Entry 4FCY (X-ray diffraction, 3.71 A resolution); this record covers chains A and D of the 5 polymer chains in the assembly.

== Chain A ==
Protein: Transposase
From: Enterobacteria phage Mu
UniProtKB: P07636 (TRA_BPMU); residue numbers follow UniProt; this construct covers 77-605
Sequence (529 residues; numbered 77 to 605; the number before each row is that of its first residue):
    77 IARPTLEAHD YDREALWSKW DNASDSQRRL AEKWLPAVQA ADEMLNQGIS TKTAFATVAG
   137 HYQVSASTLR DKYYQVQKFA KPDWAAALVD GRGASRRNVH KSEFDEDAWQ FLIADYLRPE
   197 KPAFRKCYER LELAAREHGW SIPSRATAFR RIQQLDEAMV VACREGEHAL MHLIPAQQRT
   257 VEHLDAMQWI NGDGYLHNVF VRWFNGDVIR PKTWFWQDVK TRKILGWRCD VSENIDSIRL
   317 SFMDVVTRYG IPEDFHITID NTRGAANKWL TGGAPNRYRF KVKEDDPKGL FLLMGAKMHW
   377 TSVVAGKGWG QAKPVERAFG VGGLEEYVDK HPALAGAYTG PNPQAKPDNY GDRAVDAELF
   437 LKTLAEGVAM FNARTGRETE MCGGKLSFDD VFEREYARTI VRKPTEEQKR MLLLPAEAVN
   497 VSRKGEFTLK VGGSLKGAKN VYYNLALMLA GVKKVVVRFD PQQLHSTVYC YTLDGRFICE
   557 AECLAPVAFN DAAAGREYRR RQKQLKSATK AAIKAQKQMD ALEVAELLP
Disordered / not traced: 77-87, 166-177, 248-257, 339-346, 377-399, 561-571, 595-605
Sequence notes: engineered mutation Leu521 (Met in P07636), Leu525 (Asn in P07636)
Swiss-Prot annotation at these positions:
  - DNA-binding region: His176 to Glu196 (H-T-H motif)
  - region: Arg575 to Lys579 (Involved in flaps endonuclease activity)
  - motif: Asp269 to Glu392 (DDE)
  - binding site (Mg(2+)): Asp269, Asp336, Glu392
  - mutagenesis: Asp269 (D269N: Complete loss of both the DNA cleavage and joining activities without bloing tetramer assembly; D269V: Loss of DNA-protein assembly), Asp294 (D294N: Almost complete loss of both the DNA cleavage and joining activities without bloing tetramer assembly), Gly348 (G348D: Loss of DNA-protein assembly), Glu392 (E392A: Complete loss of both the DNA cleavage and joining activities without bloing tetramer assembly ...), Asp550 (D550N: Almost no effect on both the DNA cleavage and joining activities without bloing tetramer assembly), Glu556 (E556Q: Almost no effect on both the DNA cleavage and joining activities without bloing tetramer assembly), Glu558 (E558Q: Almost no effect on both the DNA cleavage and joining activities without bloing tetramer assembly), Asp567 (D567N: Almost no effect on both the DNA cleavage and joining activities without bloing tetramer assembly), Glu573 (E573Q: Almost no effect on both the DNA cleavage and joining activities without bloing tetramer assembly), Arg575 to Lys579 (No effect on DNA-binding and flaps endonuclease activity; Almost complete loss of flaps endonuclease activity, DNA-binding and transpososome assembly), Arg576 to Lys579 (Partial loss of flaps endonuclease activity resulting in delayed flaps removal. Complete loss of DNA-binding), Asp596 (D596N: Almost no effect on both the DNA cleavage and joining activities without bloing tetramer assembly), 2 further mutagenesis entries in UniProt
From the paper describing this entry:
  - conformationally variable residues (loop rearrangement): Leu410 to Ala430

== Chain D ==
Molecule: 49-nt DNA strand
Sequence (49 nucleotides; numbered 6 to 54; the number before each row is that of its first residue):
     6 GAAGCGGCGC ACGAAAAACG CGAAAGCGTT TCACGATAAA TGCGAAAAC

== Interface between chain A and chain D ==
Pairs across the interface (12):
  Ser141(A) - DG25(D)  phosphate contact
  Ser143(A) - DC26(D)  phosphate contact
  Thr144(A) - DG25(D)  hydrogen bond to the phosphate
  Ala199(A) - DC10(D)  phosphate contact
  Ala199(A) - DG11(D)  phosphate contact
  Phe200(A) - DG11(D)  hydrogen bond to the phosphate
  Arg201(A) - DC10(D)  sugar contact
  Arg201(A) - DG11(D)  hydrogen bond to the base
  Arg201(A) - DG12(D)  hydrogen bond to the base
  Lys202(A) - DG9(D)  phosphate contact
  Lys202(A) - DC10(D)  salt bridge to the phosphate
  Phe225(A) - DG12(D)  phosphate contact
Also at the interface, not in a pair above, chain A (9 interface residues in all): Val165
Also at the interface, not in a pair above, chain D (8 interface residues in all): DA23, DC24

== Summary ==
9 residues of chain A face 8 of chain D across their interface; the contacts include 4 hydrogen bonds and 1
salt bridge. Polar pairs include Arg201(A)-DG11(D), Arg201(A)-DG12(D) and Thr144(A)-DG25(D). Curated
annotation (UniProt) lists 3 Mg2+-binding residues and 17 mutagenesis sites on chain A. The paper reports
conformational variability at Leu410(A).
Chain A is Transposase (Enterobacteria phage Mu) and chain D is a 49-nt DNA strand; the structure, Crystal
structure of the bacteriophage Mu transpososome, was determined by X-ray diffraction.
